Entry 4FG7 (X-ray diffraction, 2.70 A resolution); this record covers chain A.

# Chain A
Protein: Calcium/calmodulin-dependent protein kinase type 1
Organism: Homo sapiens
Notes: EC 2.7.11.17
UniProt: Q14012 (KCC1A_HUMAN); residue numbers follow UniProt; this construct covers 1-293
Amino-acid sequence (293 residues; each row starts with the number of its first residue):
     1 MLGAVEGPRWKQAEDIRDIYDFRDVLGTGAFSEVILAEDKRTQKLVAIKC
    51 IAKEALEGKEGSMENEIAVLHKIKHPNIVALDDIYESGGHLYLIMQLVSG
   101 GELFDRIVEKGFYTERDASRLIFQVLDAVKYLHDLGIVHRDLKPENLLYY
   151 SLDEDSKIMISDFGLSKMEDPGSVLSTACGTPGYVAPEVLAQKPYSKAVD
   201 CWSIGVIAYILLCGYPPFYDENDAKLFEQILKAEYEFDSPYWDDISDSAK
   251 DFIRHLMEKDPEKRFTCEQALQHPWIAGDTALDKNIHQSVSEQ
Disordered / not traced: 1-8, 53-61, 172-179, 194-195, 278-293
Swiss-Prot annotation at these positions:
  - active site: Asp141 (Proton acceptor)
  - binding site (ATP): Leu26 to Val34, Lys49
  - modified residue: Thr177 (Phosphothreonine)
  - cross-link: Lys59 (Glycyl lysine isopeptide (Lys-Gly) (interchain with G-Cter in ubiquitin))
  - natural variant: Pro217 (P217S: In a metastatic melanoma sample)
  - mutagenesis: Lys49 (K49A: Catalytically inactive form; prevents CDK4 activation), Thr177 (T177A: Loss of activation by CaMKK1; T177D: Partial activation in absence of CaMKK1)
Small-molecule neighbours: ATP (adenosine-5'-triphosphate): Leu26, Gly27, Thr28, Gly29, Ala30, Phe31, Ser32, Val34, Ala47, Lys49, Val79, Met95, Gln96, Leu97, Val98, Glu102, Glu145, Leu148, Ser161, Asp162
Reported in the primary citation:
  - contacts within the chain: Lys49-Glu66 (salt bridge), Asn65-Ser166 (hydrogen bond), Leu103-Tyr113 (hydrophobic contact), Ile107-Tyr113 (hydrophobic contact), Tyr113-Leu121 (hydrophobic contact), Tyr113-Leu211 (hydrophobic contact)
  - conformationally variable residues (order/disorder transition, side-chain flip): Lys49, Glu102, Tyr113, Phe163, Leu165, Gly278 to Gln293
  - binding site for ATP: Glu102, Asp162
  - post-translational modification sites: Thr177 (citing earlier work)

# In short
Bound to chain A: ATP. From UniProt: active-site residue Asp141, 10 ATP-binding residues and 2 mutagenesis
sites. The paper reports a binding site for ATP at Glu102 and Asp162; a modification site at Thr177.
Chain A is Calcium/calmodulin-dependent protein kinase type 1 (Homo sapiens); the structure, Crystal structure
of human calcium/calmodulin-dependent protein kinase I 1-293 in complex with ATP, was determined by X-ray
diffraction together with 4FG8, 4FG9 and 4FGB from the same study.
